1D5X - chains A and D of the 4 polymer chains in the assembly; structure by X-ray diffraction, 2.45 A resolution.

# Chain A
Name: HLA class II histocompatibility antigen
From: Homo sapiens
Notes: fragment: dr alpha chain, extracellular domain
UniProt: P01903 (HA2R_HUMAN); residues 1-181 here correspond to UniProt positions 26-206 (UniProt number = residue number + 25)
Amino-acid sequence (181 residues; each row starts with the number of its first residue):
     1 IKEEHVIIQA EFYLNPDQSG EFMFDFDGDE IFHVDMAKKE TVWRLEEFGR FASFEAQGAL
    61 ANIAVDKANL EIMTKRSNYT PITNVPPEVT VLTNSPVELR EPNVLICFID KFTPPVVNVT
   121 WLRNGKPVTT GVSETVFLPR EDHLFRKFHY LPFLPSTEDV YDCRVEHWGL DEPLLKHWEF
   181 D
Not modelled in the structure: 1-2
Disulfide bonds: Cys-107/Cys-163
Curated features (UniProtKB/Swiss-Prot):
  - region: Glu-179 to Asp-181 (Connecting peptide)
  - site: Gln-9 (Self- and pathogen-derived peptide antigen), Gly-49 (Self-peptide antigen), Phe-51 (Self- and pathogen-derived peptide antigen), Ala-52 (Self-peptide antigen), Ser-53 (Self- and pathogen-derived peptide antigen), Glu-55 (Pathogen-derived peptide antigen), Asn-62 (Self- and pathogen-derived peptide antigen), Asn-69 (Pathogen-derived peptide antigen), Arg-76 (Self- and pathogen-derived peptide antigen)
  - glycosylation (N-linked (GlcNAc...) asparagine): Asn-78, Asn-118

# Chain D
Name: Dipeptide mimetic inhibitor
Amino-acid sequence (6 residues; each row starts with the number of its first residue):
   803 XARAXS
Modified residues: ACE (acetyl group) at position 803, HAQ (5-amino-4-oxo-1,2,4,5,6,7-hexahydro-azepino[3,2,1-hi]indole-2-carboxylic acid) at position 807; Ala-804 (2-amino-3-cyclohexyl-propionic acid; ALC); Ala-806 (n-methyl-l-alanine; MAA); Ser-808 (2-amino-1,3-propanediol; SEL)

# How chain A and chain D interact
Residue-residue contacts (14; chain A residue first):
  Gln-9(A) / Ala-806(D)
  Gln-9(A) / HAQ_807(D)  hydrogen bond (side chain-backbone)
  Glu-11(A) / Ser-808(D)
  Phe-24(A) / Arg-805(D)
  Ile-31(A) / Ala-804(D)
  Phe-32(A) / Ala-804(D)
  Ser-53(A) / ACE_803(D)
  Ser-53(A) / Ala-804(D)  hydrogen bond (backbone-backbone)
  Phe-54(A) / Ala-804(D)
  Phe-54(A) / Ala-806(D)
  Asn-62(A) / HAQ_807(D)
  Asn-62(A) / Ser-808(D)
  Val-65(A) / Ser-808(D)
  Asp-66(A) / Ser-808(D)
Also at the interface, not in a pair above, chain A (12 interface residues in all): Phe-22, Trp-43

# In short
Chain A and chain D form an interface of 12 and 6 residues respectively; the contacts include 2 hydrogen
bonds. Among the polar pairs are Gln-9(A)/HAQ_807(D) and Ser-53(A)/Ala-804(D).
Here chain A is HLA class II histocompatibility antigen (Homo sapiens) and chain D is Dipeptide mimetic
inhibitor. Entry 1D5X (X-ray crystal structure of HLA-DR4 complexed with dipeptide mimetic and seb) was
determined by X-ray diffraction together with 1D5M, 1D5Z and 1D6E from the same study.
